8ASC - chains E and H of the 18 polymer chains in the assembly; structure by X-ray diffraction, 2.95 A resolution.

# Chain E
Name: X-ray repair cross-complementing protein 6
Organism: Homo sapiens
Notes: EC 3.6.4.-, 4.2.99.-
UniProt: P12956 (XRCC6_HUMAN); residue numbers follow UniProt; this construct covers 1-544
Sequence (544 residues; numbered 1 to 544; the number before each row is that of its first residue):
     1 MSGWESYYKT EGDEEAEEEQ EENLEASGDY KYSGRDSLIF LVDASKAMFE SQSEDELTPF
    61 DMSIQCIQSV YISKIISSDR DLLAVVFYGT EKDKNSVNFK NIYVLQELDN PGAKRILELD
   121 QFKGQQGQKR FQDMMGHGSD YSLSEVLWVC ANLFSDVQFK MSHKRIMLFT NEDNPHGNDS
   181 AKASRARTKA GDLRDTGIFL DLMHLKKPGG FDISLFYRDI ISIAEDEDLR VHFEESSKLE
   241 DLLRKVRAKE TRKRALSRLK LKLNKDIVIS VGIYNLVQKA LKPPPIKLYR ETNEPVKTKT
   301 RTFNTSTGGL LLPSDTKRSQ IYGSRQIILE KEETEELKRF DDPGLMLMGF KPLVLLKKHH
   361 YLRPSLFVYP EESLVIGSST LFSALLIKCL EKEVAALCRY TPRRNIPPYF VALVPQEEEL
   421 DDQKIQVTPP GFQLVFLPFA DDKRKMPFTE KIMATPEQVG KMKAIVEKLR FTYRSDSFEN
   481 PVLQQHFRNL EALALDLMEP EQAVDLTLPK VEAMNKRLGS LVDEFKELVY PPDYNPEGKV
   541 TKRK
Unresolved in the structure: 1-32, 224-229, 536-544
Curated features (UniProtKB/Swiss-Prot):
  - active site: Lys31 (Schiff-base intermediate with DNA)
  - modified residue: Ser2 (N-acetylserine), Ser6 (Phosphoserine), Ser27 (Phosphoserine), Lys31 (N6-acetyllysine), Ser51 (Phosphoserine), Ser306 (Phosphoserine), Lys317 (N6-acetyllysine), Lys331 (N6-acetyllysine), Lys338 (N6-acetyllysine), Thr455 (Phosphothreonine), Lys461 (N6-acetyllysine), Ser477 (Phosphoserine), Ser520 (Phosphoserine), Lys539 (N6-acetyllysine), Lys542 (N6-acetyllysine), Lys544 (N6-acetyllysine)
  - cross-link (Glycyl lysine isopeptide (Lys-Gly)): Lys287 (interchain with G-Cter in SUMO2), Lys317 (interchain with G-Cter in SUMO2)
  - mutagenesis: Lys31 (K31A: Diminishes the ability to form a Schiff base. Abolishes adduct formation; when associated with A-160 and A-164), Lys160 (K160A: Abolishes adduct formation; when associated with A-31 and A-160), Lys164 (K164A: Abolishes adduct formation; when associated with A-31 and A-164), Lys539 (K539Q: Complete loss of suppression of BAX-induced apoptosis; K539R: No effect on suppression of BAX-induced apoptosis), Lys542 (K542Q: Complete loss of suppression of BAX-induced apoptosis; K542R: No effect on suppression of BAX-induced apoptosis), Lys544 (K544R: No effect on suppression of BAX-induced apoptosis)
Reported in the primary citation:
  - mutagenesis - H163A, R165E, F471E, R517E: decreased co-localization with Protein PAXX

# Chain H
Molecule: 15-nt DNA strand
Sequence (15 nucleotides; row label = number of the first residue in the row):
    15 CGGGCCCTCG ATCCG

# How chain E and chain H interact
Contacting residue pairs (13):
  Ser33(E) with DG29(H), hydrogen bond to the phosphate
  Arg254(E) with DG29(H), sugar contact
  Ala255(E) with DC28(H), sugar contact; DG29(H), hydrogen bond to the phosphate
  Ser257(E) with DC28(H), phosphate contact
  Arg258(E) with DC28(H), hydrogen bond to the phosphate
  Leu281(E) with DC21(H), phosphate contact
  Pro284(E) with DT22(H), phosphate contact
  Pro285(E) with DT22(H), phosphate contact
  Lys287(E) with DC23(H), salt bridge to the phosphate
  Thr300(E) with DG24(H), phosphate contact
  Arg403(E) with DT26(H), phosphate contact; DC27(H), salt bridge to the phosphate
Also at the interface, not in a pair above, chain E (16 interface residues in all): Leu256, Lys282, Lys331, Pro343, Arg404
Also at the interface, not in a pair above, chain H (9 interface residues in all): DA25

# Summary
The interface between chain E and chain H involves 16 residues on one side and 9 on the other; the contacts
include 3 hydrogen bonds and 2 salt bridges. Polar pairs include Ser33(E)-DG29(H), Ala255(E)-DG29(H) and
Arg258(E)-DC28(H). From the paper: H163A, R165E and F471E of chain E, among others, reduce co-localization
with Protein PAXX.
Chain E is X-ray repair cross-complementing protein 6 (Homo sapiens) and chain H is a 15-nt DNA strand; the
structure, Ku70/80 binds to the Ku-binding motif of PAXX, was determined by X-ray diffraction, deposited
together with 7ZYG, 8BH3, 8BHV, 8BHY and 7ZWA.
